8SUX - chains B and D of the 6 polymer chains in the assembly; structure by electron microscopy, 2.93 A resolution.

== Chain B (and D) ==
Name: PtuA
From: Escherichia coli
Notes: chain D of this document is another copy of the same molecule, construct and numbering; everything in this record applies to it too
Chain sequence (465 residues; row label = number of the first residue in the row):
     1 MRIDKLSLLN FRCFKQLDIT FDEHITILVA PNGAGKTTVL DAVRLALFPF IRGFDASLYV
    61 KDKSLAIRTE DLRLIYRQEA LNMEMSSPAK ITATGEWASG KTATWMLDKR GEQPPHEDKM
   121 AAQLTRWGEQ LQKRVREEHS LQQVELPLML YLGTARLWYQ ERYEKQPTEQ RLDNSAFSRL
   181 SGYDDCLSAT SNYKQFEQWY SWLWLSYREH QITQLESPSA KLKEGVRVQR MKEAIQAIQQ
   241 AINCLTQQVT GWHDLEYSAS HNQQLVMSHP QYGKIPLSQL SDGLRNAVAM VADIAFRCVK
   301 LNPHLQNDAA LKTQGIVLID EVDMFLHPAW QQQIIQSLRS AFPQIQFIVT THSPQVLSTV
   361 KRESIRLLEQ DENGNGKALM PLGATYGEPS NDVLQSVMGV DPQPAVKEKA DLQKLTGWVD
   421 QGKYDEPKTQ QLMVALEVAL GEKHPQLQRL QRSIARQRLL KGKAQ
Not modelled in the structure: 165-170, 220-223, 383-465 (chain D: 160-171, 219-224, 383-465)
Ligand contacts:
  - ATP (adenosine-5'-triphosphate), molecule 1: R12, C13, P31, N32, G33, A34, G35, K36, T37, T38, E70, D71, L72, R73, L74, D320, E321
  - ATP, molecule 2: W252, I275, Q279, L280, S281, D282
From the paper describing this entry:
  - self-association interface (contacts with another copy of this molecule); pairs are residue here / residue on that copy: R179-E84, W202, R230
  - binding site for ATP: R12, K36, Q279, D282
  - mutagenesis - L81R: decreased stability in response to PtuA hexamer

== Interface between chain B and chain D ==
Residue-residue contacts - 30 pairs, chain B then chain D:
  R171(B) - Q263(D)  hydrogen bond (backbone-side chain)
  L172(B) - Q263(D)
  N174(B) - N262(D)  hydrogen bond
  F177(B) - N262(D)
  F177(B) - Q263(D)
  W202(B) - A259(D)  hydrogen bond (side chain-backbone)
  W202(B) - Q263(D)
  L205(B) - I212(D)  hydrophobic
  S206(B) - A259(D)
  S206(B) - S260(D)
  R208(B) - I212(D)
  R208(B) - E216(D)
  E209(B) - R208(D)  salt bridge
  E209(B) - S258(D)
  E209(B) - A259(D)  hydrogen bond (side chain-backbone)
  E209(B) - S260(D)  hydrogen bond (side chain-backbone)
  H210(B) - S260(D)
  Q211(B) - L215(D)
  I212(B) - Q211(D)
  I212(B) - L215(D)  hydrophobic
  E216(B) - Q211(D)
  R227(B) - S260(D)  hydrogen bond (side chain-backbone)
  M231(B) - S260(D)
  Y257(B) - E216(D)
  S258(B) - E216(D)  hydrogen bond
  A259(B) - T213(D)
  A259(B) - E216(D)
  S260(B) - T213(D)
  S260(B) - E216(D)  hydrogen bond
  Q263(B) - E209(D)  hydrogen bond
Interface residues without a listed pair, chain B (21 interface residues in all): L215
Interface residues without a listed pair, chain D (14 interface residues in all): S217, Y257

== Overview ==
21 residues of chain B face 14 of chain D across their interface, with 9 hydrogen bonds and 1 salt bridge.
Polar contacts include E209(B)-R208(D), R171(B)-Q263(D) and N174(B)-N262(D). The paper reports a binding site
for ATP at R12(B), K36(B) and Q279(B) among others; L81R of chain B reduces stability in response to PtuA
hexamer.
Chain B and chain D are both PtuA (Escherichia coli); the structure, Structure of E. coli PtuA hexamer, was
determined by electron microscopy, deposited together with 8EE4, 8EE7 and 8EEA.
